Entry 8ILW (X-ray diffraction, 2.71 A resolution); this record covers chains B and C of the 3 polymer chains in the assembly.

== Chain B ==
Molecule: 16-nt DNA strand
Sequence (16 nucleotides; row label = number of the first residue in the row):
     1 GTTTGGATTAAGTGTT

== Chain C ==
Protein: LMX1A factor
From: Homo sapiens
UniProtKB: A0A7K7QDL0 (A0A7K7QDL0_POEAT); residues 196-255 here correspond to UniProt positions 195-254 (UniProt number = residue number - 1)
Amino-acid sequence (60 residues; numbered 196 to 255; the number before each row is that of its first residue):
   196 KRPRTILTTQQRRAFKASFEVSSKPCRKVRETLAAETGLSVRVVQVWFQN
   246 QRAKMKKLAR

== How chain B and chain C interact ==
Contacting residue pairs (12; chain B residue first):
  DG5(B) - Arg199(C)  base contact
  DG5(B) - Lys249(C)  salt bridge to the phosphate
  DG6(B) - Thr200(C)  hydrogen bond to the phosphate
  DG6(B) - Leu202(C)  phosphate contact
  DG6(B) - Trp242(C)  phosphate contact
  DG6(B) - Asn245(C)  hydrogen bond to the base
  DA7(B) - Arg199(C)  sugar contact
  DA7(B) - Thr200(C)  hydrogen bond to the phosphate
  DA7(B) - Val238(C)  phosphate contact
  DA7(B) - Val241(C)  phosphate contact
  DA7(B) - Asn245(C)  hydrogen bond to the base
  DT8(B) - Lys196(C)  sugar contact
Other interface residues (no listed pair), chain B (5 interface residues in all): DT9
Other interface residues (no listed pair), chain C (12 interface residues in all): Pro198, Arg207, Arg237

== In short ==
The interface between chain B and chain C involves 5 residues on one side and 12 on the other; the contacts
include 4 hydrogen bonds and 1 salt bridge. Polar pairs include DG6(B)-Asn245(C), DA7(B)-Asn245(C) and
DG6(B)-Thr200(C).
Chain B is a 16-nt DNA strand and chain C is LMX1A factor (Homo sapiens); the structure, Transcription factor
LMX1a homeobox domain in complex with Pitx3 promoter, was determined by X-ray diffraction.
